Entry 5BTD (X-ray diffraction, 2.50 A resolution); this record covers chains B and H of the 8 polymer chains in the assembly.

== Chain B ==
Protein: DNA gyrase subunit B
Organism: Mycobacterium tuberculosis (strain ATCC 25618 / H37Rv)
Notes: EC 5.99.1.3; fragment: GyrB 426-675 with N-terminal SNA tag
Reference sequence: P9WG45 (GYRB_MYCTU); residues 426-675 here = UniProt positions 426-675
Sequence (253 residues; each row starts with the number of its first residue):
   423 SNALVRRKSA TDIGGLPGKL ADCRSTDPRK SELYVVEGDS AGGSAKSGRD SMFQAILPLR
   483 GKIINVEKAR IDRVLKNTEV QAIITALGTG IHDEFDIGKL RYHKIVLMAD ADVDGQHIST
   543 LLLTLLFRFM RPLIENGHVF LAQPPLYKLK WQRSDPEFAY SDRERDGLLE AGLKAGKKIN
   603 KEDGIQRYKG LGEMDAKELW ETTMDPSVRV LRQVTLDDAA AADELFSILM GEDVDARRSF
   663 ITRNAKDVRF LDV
Disordered / not traced: 423-424, 431-436
Construct notes: expression tag (423-425)
Ion coordination: Mg2+: Asp-532, Asp-534
Small-molecule neighbours: Gatifloxacin (GFN; 1-cyclopropyl-6-fluoro-8-methoxy-7-[(3S)-3-methylpiperazin-1-yl]-4-oxo-1,4-dihydroquinoline-3-carboxylic acid): Arg-482, Gly-483, Thr-500, Glu-501
UniProt features mapped onto this chain:
  - binding site (Mg(2+)): Glu-459, Asp-532, Asp-534
  - site (Interaction with DNA): Lys-484, Asn-487
  - mutagenesis: Asp-472 (D472H: No supercoiling activity), Arg-482 (R482K: Increased susceptibility to fluoroquinolones, half supercoiling activity, no fluoroquinolone-induced DNA cleavage (makes sequence more like E.coli)), Asn-499 (N499D: 17-fold increased resistance to fluoroquinolones, slightly increased DNA cleavage in absence of drugs), Asp-577 (D577A: 37% supercoiling, 54% decatenation, 126% DNA cleavage in presence of norfloxacin; D577R: <2% supercoiling, 4% decatenation), Glu-620 to Asp-627 (<3% supercoiling, 18% decatenation, 75% DNA cleavage in presence of norfloxacin), Glu-620 (E620A: 15% supercoiling, 19% decatenation, 143% DNA cleavage in presence of norfloxacin; E620R: 10% supercoiling, 7% decatenation), Glu-623 (E623A: 18% supercoiling, 11% decatenation, 131% DNA cleavage in presence of norfloxacin; E623R: <2% supercoiling, 2% decatenation), Asp-627 (D627A: 13% supercoiling, 10% decatenation, 42% DNA cleavage in presence of norfloxacin; D627R: <2% supercoiling, 3% decatenation)
Reported in the primary citation:
  - binding site for Gatifloxacin: Arg-482, Thr-500, Glu-501

== Chain H ==
Molecule: DNA substrate 24-mer GGTCATGAATGACTATGCACGTAA
Organism: synthetic construct
Sequence (24 nucleotides; each row starts with the number of its first residue):
     1 GGTCATGAAT GACTATGCAC GTAA
Disordered / not traced: 1-2, 24

== Interface between chain B and chain H ==
Pairs across the interface (17):
  Lys-484(B) / DT16(H)  base contact
  Lys-484(B) / DG17(H)  sugar contact
  Ile-485(B) / DG17(H)  sugar contact
  Ile-486(B) / DT16(H)  phosphate contact
  Ile-486(B) / DG17(H)  phosphate contact
  Asn-487(B) / DG17(H)  hydrogen bond to the phosphate
  Asn-487(B) / DC18(H)  hydrogen bond to the phosphate
  Lys-490(B) / DC18(H)  salt bridge to the phosphate
  Lys-490(B) / DA19(H)  salt bridge to the phosphate
  Arg-495(B) / DT16(H)  salt bridge to the phosphate
  Asn-499(B) / DA15(H)  phosphate contact
  Asn-499(B) / DT16(H)  hydrogen bond to the phosphate
  His-539(B) / DG17(H)  hydrogen bond to the phosphate
  His-539(B) / DC18(H)  salt bridge to the phosphate
  Val-656(B) / DA19(H)  phosphate contact
  Val-656(B) / DC20(H)  phosphate contact
  Arg-659(B) / DA19(H)  salt bridge to the phosphate
Other interface residues (no listed pair), chain B (13 interface residues in all): Gly-483, Leu-543, Met-652

== In short ==
The interface between chain B and chain H involves 13 residues on one side and 6 on the other; the contacts
include 4 hydrogen bonds and 5 salt bridges. Polar pairs include Asn-487(B)/DG17(H), Asn-487(B)/DC18(H) and
Asn-499(B)/DT16(H). Bound to chain B: Gatifloxacin. The paper reports a binding site for Gatifloxacin at
Arg-482(B), Thr-500(B) and Glu-501(B).
Here chain B is DNA gyrase subunit B (Mycobacterium tuberculosis (strain ATCC 25618 / H37Rv)) and chain H is
DNA substrate 24-mer GGTCATGAATGACTATGCACGTAA (synthetic construct). Entry 5BTD (Crystal structure of a
topoisomerase II complex) was determined by X-ray diffraction (same publication as 5BS8, 5BTA, 5BTC, 5BTF,
5BTG, 5BTI, 5BTL and 5BTN).
